3IDQ - chain A; structure by X-ray diffraction, 3.70 A resolution.

# Chain A
Molecule: ATPase GET3
Organism: Saccharomyces cerevisiae
Notes: EC 3.6.3.16
UniProtKB: Q12154 (GET3_YEAST); residue numbers follow UniProt; this construct covers 1-354
Chain sequence (369 residues; row label = number of the first residue in the row):
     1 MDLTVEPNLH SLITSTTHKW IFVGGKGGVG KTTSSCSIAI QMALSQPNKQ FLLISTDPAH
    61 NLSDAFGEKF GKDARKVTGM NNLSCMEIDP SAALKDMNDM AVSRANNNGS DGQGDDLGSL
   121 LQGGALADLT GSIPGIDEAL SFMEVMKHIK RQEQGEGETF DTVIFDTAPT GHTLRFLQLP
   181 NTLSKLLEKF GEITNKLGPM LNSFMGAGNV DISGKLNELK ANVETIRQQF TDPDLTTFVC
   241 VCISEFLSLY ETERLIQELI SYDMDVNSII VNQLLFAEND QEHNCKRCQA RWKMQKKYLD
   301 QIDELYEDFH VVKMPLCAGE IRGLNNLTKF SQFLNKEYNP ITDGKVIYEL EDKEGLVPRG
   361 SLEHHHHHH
Unresolved in the structure: 1-7, 90-136, 191-216, 278-283, 317-319, 357-364
Sequence notes: expression tag (355-369)
Swiss-Prot annotation at these positions:
  - active site: D57
  - binding site (ATP): K26 to T33, E245, N272, P315 to R322
  - binding site (Zn(2+)): C285, C288
  - mutagenesis: G30 (G30R: Abolishes ATPase activity, leading to secretion of resident ER proteins), D57 (D57N: Abolishes ATP hydrolysis), C285 (C285S: Prevents dimerization; when associated with S-288), C288 (C288S: Prevents dimerization; when associated with S-285)
Metal / ion sites: Zn2+: C288, H368; Ni2+: H367, H369
Reported in the primary citation:
  - Zn2+ coordination: C285, C288
  - mutagenesis - R75A, I136S, D137A, L140S, S141A, M143S, L219S, D265A, C285T/C288T, Y338A: decreased growth

# Overview
C288 and H368 form the Zn2+ site. H367 and H369 coordinate Ni2+. UniProt lists active-site residue D57, 18
ATP-binding residues, Zn2+-binding residues C285 and C288 and 4 mutagenesis sites. From the paper: R75A, I136S
and D137A, among others, reduce growth; Zn2+ coordination by C285 and C288; 10 substitutions were tested in
all.
Chain A is ATPase GET3 (Saccharomyces cerevisiae); the structure, Crystal structure of S. cerevisiae Get3 at
3.7 Angstrom resolution, was determined by X-ray diffraction, deposited together with 3IBG.
